Entry 5WKI (X-ray diffraction, 2.75 A resolution); this record covers chains D and E of the 4 polymer chains in the assembly.

# Chain D
Molecule: T-cell receptor alpha variable 26-1, TRA@ protein
Source organism: Homo sapiens
UniProt: chimeric construct of A0A087WT03, Q6P4G7: residues 1-90 from A0A087WT03 (A0A087WT03_HUMAN) positions 18-107 (UniProt number = residue number + 17); residues 111-204 from Q6P4G7 positions 120-213 (UniProt number = residue number + 9)
Amino-acid sequence (204 residues; row label = number of the first residue in the row):
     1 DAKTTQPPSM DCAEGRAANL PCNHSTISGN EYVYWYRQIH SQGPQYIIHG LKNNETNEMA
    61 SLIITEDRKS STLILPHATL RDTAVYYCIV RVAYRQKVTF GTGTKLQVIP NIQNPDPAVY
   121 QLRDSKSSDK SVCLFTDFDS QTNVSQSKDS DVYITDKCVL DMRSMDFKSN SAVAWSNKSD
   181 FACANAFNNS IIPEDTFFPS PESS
Unresolved in the structure: 1-2, 201-204
Construct notes: conflict Pro8 (Thr25 in A0A087WT03), Cys158 (Thr167 in Q6P4G7); linker (91-110)
Cystine bridges: Cys22-Cys88
Residues lining bound ligands: D3D ((19S,22R,25R)-22,25,26-trihydroxy-16,22-dioxo-17,21,23-trioxa-22lambda~5~-phosphahexacosan-19-yl (9E)-octadec-9-enoate): Tyr32, Arg91, Ala93, Tyr94, Arg95, Gln96
Swiss-Prot annotation at these positions:
  - glycosylation (N-linked (GlcNAc...) asparagine): Asn23, Asn54
What the authors report for this chain:
  - binding site for D3D: Tyr32, Arg91, Ala93, Gln96
  - specificity-determining residues: Ala93, Gln96

# Chain E
Molecule: PG90 TCR beta chain
Source organism: Homo sapiens
Amino-acid sequence (249 residues; row label = number of the first residue in the row):
     1 GAGVSQSPRY KVAKRGQDVA LRCDPISGHV SLFWYQQALG QGPEFLTYFQ NEAQLDKSGL
    61 PSDRFFAERP EGSVSTLKIQ RTQQEDSAVY LCASSLARAQ GASNTGELFF GEGSRLTVLE
   121 DLKNVFPPEV AVFEPSEAEI SHTQKATLVC LATGFYPDHV ELSWWVNGKE VHSGVCTDPQ
   181 PLKEQPALND SRYALSSRLR VSATFWQNPR NHFRCQVQFY GLSENDEWTQ DRAKPVTQIV
   241 SAEAWGRAD
Unresolved in the structure: 1
Cystine bridges: Cys23-Cys92, Cys150-Cys215
Metal / ion sites: Na+ near Gly3 (its only coordinating residue here)
Residues lining bound ligands: D3D ((19S,22R,25R)-22,25,26-trihydroxy-16,22-dioxo-17,21,23-trioxa-22lambda~5~-phosphahexacosan-19-yl (9E)-octadec-9-enoate): Ala97, Arg98, Ala99, Gln100
What the authors report for this chain:
  - binding site for D3D: Ala97, Gln100
  - specificity-determining residues: Ala97

# How chain D and chain E interact
Inter-chain disulfides: Cys158(D)-Cys176(E)
Pairs across the interface (94; chain D residue first):
  Tyr32(D) - Gln100(E)  hydrogen bond
  Tyr34(D) - Gln100(E)  hydrogen bond
  Tyr34(D) - Thr105(E)  hydrogen bond (side chain-backbone)
  Tyr34(D) - Gly106(E)
  Tyr36(D) - Glu107(E)
  Tyr36(D) - Leu108(E)  hydrogen bond (side chain-backbone)
  Gln38(D) - Gln37(E)  hydrogen bond
  Gln38(D) - Leu91(E)
  His40(D) - Pro179(E)
  Gly43(D) - Leu91(E)
  Gly43(D) - Gly111(E)
  Pro44(D) - Leu91(E)
  Pro44(D) - Phe110(E)
  Tyr46(D) - Thr105(E)
  Tyr46(D) - Glu107(E)
  His49(D) - Thr105(E)
  Tyr87(D) - Gln37(E)  hydrogen bond
  Tyr87(D) - Gly42(E)
  Tyr87(D) - Pro43(E)
  Arg91(D) - Gln100(E)  hydrogen bond
  Arg91(D) - Gly106(E)
  Gln96(D) - Ser31(E)  hydrogen bond
  Gln96(D) - Phe33(E)
  Gln96(D) - Tyr48(E)
  Gln96(D) - Ala97(E)
  Lys97(D) - Phe45(E)
  Lys97(D) - Asp56(E)  salt bridge
  Val98(D) - Tyr35(E)  hydrogen bond (backbone-side chain)
  Val98(D) - Leu108(E)  hydrophobic
  Phe100(D) - Tyr35(E)
  Phe100(D) - Pro43(E)
  Phe100(D) - Phe110(E)  hydrophobic
  Gly101(D) - Gly42(E)
  Asp116(D) - His142(E)  salt bridge
  Asp116(D) - Thr143(E)
  Tyr120(D) - Ser136(E)
  Tyr120(D) - Ala138(E)
  Tyr120(D) - Glu139(E)
  Tyr120(D) - His142(E)
  Tyr120(D) - Thr143(E)
  Gln121(D) - Ser136(E)  hydrogen bond (backbone-side chain)
  Leu122(D) - Phe133(E)
  Leu122(D) - Glu134(E)
  Leu122(D) - Thr147(E)
  Leu122(D) - Val149(E)  hydrophobic
  Arg123(D) - Phe133(E)
  Arg123(D) - Glu134(E)  salt bridge
  Arg123(D) - Arg247(E)
  Asp124(D) - Val132(E)
  Asp124(D) - Phe133(E)
  Ser125(D) - Val132(E)  hydrogen bond (backbone-backbone)
  Ser125(D) - Glu134(E)  hydrogen bond
  Ser125(D) - Glu243(E)
  Ser125(D) - Ala244(E)
  Lys130(D) - Phe133(E)
  Ser131(D) - Phe133(E)
  Val132(D) - Phe133(E)  hydrophobic
  Val132(D) - Leu151(E)  hydrophobic
  Leu134(D) - Thr147(E)
  Leu134(D) - Val149(E)  hydrophobic
  Asp137(D) - Thr143(E)
  Asp137(D) - Arg200(E)  salt bridge
  Tyr153(D) - Glu184(E)  hydrogen bond (side chain-backbone)
  Ile154(D) - Leu182(E)
  Thr155(D) - Asp178(E)
  Thr155(D) - Ser196(E)
  Thr155(D) - Arg198(E)  hydrogen bond
  Asp156(D) - Arg198(E)
  Cys158(D) - Cys176(E)  disulfide
  Cys158(D) - Thr177(E)
  Val159(D) - Cys176(E)
  Leu160(D) - Gly174(E)
  Leu160(D) - Val175(E)
  Leu160(D) - Cys176(E)  hydrophobic
  Leu160(D) - Arg200(E)
  Asp161(D) - Ser173(E)
  Asp161(D) - Gly174(E)  hydrogen bond (backbone-backbone)
  Met162(D) - Lys145(E)
  Met162(D) - Gly174(E)
  Met162(D) - Arg200(E)
  Met162(D) - Val201(E)
  Arg163(D) - His172(E)
  Arg163(D) - Ser173(E)  hydrogen bond (backbone-side chain)
  Phe167(D) - Lys145(E)
  Phe167(D) - Arg200(E)
  Ser169(D) - Arg200(E)  hydrogen bond
  Ser171(D) - Arg198(E)  hydrogen bond
  Val173(D) - Val149(E)  hydrophobic
  Val173(D) - Ser196(E)
  Val173(D) - Arg198(E)
  Trp175(D) - Leu151(E)  hydrophobic
  Trp175(D) - Ala194(E)  hydrophobic
  Phe197(D) - His142(E)
  Pro199(D) - Ala138(E)  hydrophobic
Interface residues without a listed pair, chain D (52 interface residues in all): Ser41, Gln42, Thr102, Thr136, Ser164, Met165, Ala172
Interface residues without a listed pair, chain E (60 interface residues in all): Tyr10, Gly40, Gln41, Ser58, Asn104, Glu112, Ala131, Pro135, Leu148, Thr153, Lys183, Ser202
From the paper, about this interface:
  - pairs named by the authors: Tyr32(D)-Gln100(E), Arg91(D)-Gln100(E)

# Summary
52 residues of chain D face 60 of chain E across their interface, with 1 disulfide bond, 18 hydrogen bonds and
4 salt bridges. Among the polar pairs are Lys97(D)-Asp56(E), Asp116(D)-His142(E) and Arg123(D)-Glu134(E). The
paper describes contacts between Tyr32(D) and Gln100(E) and Arg91(D) and Gln100(E). The paper reports a
binding site for D3D at Tyr32(D), Arg91(D) and Ala97(E) among others; specificity determinants Ala93(D),
Gln96(D) and Ala97(E).
Chain D is T-cell receptor alpha variable 26-1, TRA@ protein and chain E is PG90 TCR beta chain, both from
Homo sapiens; the structure, Crystal structure of PG90 TCR-CD1b-PG complex, was determined by X-ray
diffraction, deposited together with 5WKE, 5WKG, 5WL1 and 5WJO.
